4R8G - chains E and A of the 4 polymer chains in the assembly; structure by X-ray diffraction, 3.50 A resolution.

== Chain E ==
Name: Unconventional myosin-Ic
Organism: Mus musculus
UniProt: Q9WTI7 (MYO1C_MOUSE); residues 698-1028 here correspond to UniProt positions 733-1063 (UniProt number = residue number + 35)
Sequence (335 residues; row label = number of the first residue in the row):
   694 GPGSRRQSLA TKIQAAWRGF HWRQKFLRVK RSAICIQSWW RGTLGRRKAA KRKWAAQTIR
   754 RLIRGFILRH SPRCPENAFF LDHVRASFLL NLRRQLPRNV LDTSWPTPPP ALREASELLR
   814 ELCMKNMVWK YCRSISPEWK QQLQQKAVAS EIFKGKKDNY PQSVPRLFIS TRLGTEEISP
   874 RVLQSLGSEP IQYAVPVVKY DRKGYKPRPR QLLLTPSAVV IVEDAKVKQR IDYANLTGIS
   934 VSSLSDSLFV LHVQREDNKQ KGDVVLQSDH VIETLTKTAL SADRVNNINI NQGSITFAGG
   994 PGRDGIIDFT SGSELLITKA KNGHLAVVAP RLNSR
Unresolved in the structure: 694-697, 948-951, 1026-1028
Sequence notes: expression tag (694-697)
UniProt features mapped onto this chain:
  - modified residue (Phosphoserine): Ser829, Ser1006
What the authors report for this chain:
  - mutagenesis - L782E/L815E: decreased localization to E-cadherin

== Chain A ==
Name: Calmodulin
Organism: Xenopus laevis
UniProt: P62155 (CALM_XENLA); residues 1-148 here correspond to UniProt positions 2-149 (UniProt number = residue number + 1)
Sequence (148 residues; row label = number of the first residue in the row):
     1 ADQLTEEQIA EFKEAFSLFD KDGDGTITTK ELGTVMRSLG QNPTEAELQD MINEVDADGN
    61 GTIDFPEFLT MMARKMKDTD SEEEIREAFR VFDKDGNGYI SAAELRHVMT NLGEKLTDEE
   121 VDEMIREADI DGDGQVNYEE FVQMMTAK
Unresolved in the structure: 1-2, 147-148
What the authors report for this chain:
  - conformationally variable residues (helix shift): Phe19

== Interface between chain E and chain A ==
Pairs across the interface (48):
  Arg699(E) with Phe92(A); Leu112(A)
  Gln700(E) with Leu112(A), hydrogen bond (side chain-backbone)
  Leu702(E) with Ala88(A); Val91(A), hydrophobic; Phe92(A), hydrophobic
  Ala703(E) with Phe92(A), hydrophobic; Leu112(A), hydrophobic
  Thr704(E) with Gly113(A); Glu114(A)
  Lys705(E) with Glu84(A)
  Ile706(E) with Ala88(A), hydrophobic; Phe89(A), hydrophobic; Met109(A), hydrophobic
  Gln707(E) with Met109(A), hydrogen bond (side chain-backbone); Gly113(A); Glu114(A), hydrogen bond (side chain-backbone); Lys115(A); Leu116(A)
  Ala708(E) with Asn42(A); Thr44(A)
  Ala709(E) with Asn42(A), hydrogen bond (backbone-side chain); Met145(A), hydrophobic
  Trp710(E) with Glu120(A); Glu123(A); Met124(A); Met145(A), hydrophobic
  Arg711(E) with Arg37(A); Glu45(A), salt bridge; Glu114(A), hydrogen bond (side chain-backbone); Lys115(A), hydrogen bond (side chain-backbone); Leu116(A); Glu120(A), salt bridge
  Gly712(E) with Arg37(A); Gln41(A); Asn42(A)
  Phe713(E) with Asn42(A); Met145(A), hydrophobic
  His714(E) with Glu123(A), salt bridge
  Trp715(E) with Thr34(A); Arg37(A); Ser38(A)
  Arg716(E) with Arg37(A); Ser38(A), hydrogen bond (side chain-backbone); Gly40(A)
  Phe719(E) with Leu18(A), hydrophobic; Ser38(A)
  Lys723(E) with Glu14(A), salt bridge
Other interface residues (no listed pair), chain A (34 interface residues in all): Ala15, Leu39, Pro43, Asp80, Ile85, Val108, Glu127, Phe141, Met144
Interface features reported in the paper:
  - interface residues, chain E: Phe719(E)
  - hot spots on chain E (mutagenesis) - L782E, L782E/L815E, L815E: abolished co-localization with Calmodulin (chain A)

== Overview ==
Chain E and chain A form an interface of 19 and 34 residues respectively, with 7 hydrogen bonds and 4 salt
bridges. Polar contacts include Arg711(E)-Glu45(A), Arg711(E)-Glu120(A) and His714(E)-Glu123(A). From the
paper: L782E, L782E/L815E and L815E of chain E abolish co-localization with Calmodulin (chain A); the
interface residue Phe719(E).
Here chain E is Unconventional myosin-Ic (Mus musculus) and chain A is Calmodulin (Xenopus laevis). Entry 4R8G
(Crystal Structure of Myosin-1c tail in complex with Calmodulin) was determined by X-ray diffraction.
